PDB entry 5OX6 | X-ray diffraction, 1.99 A resolution | chain A

== Chain A ==
Molecule: Egl nine homolog 1
From: Homo sapiens
Notes: EC 1.14.11.29; fragment: catalytic domain
UniProtKB: Q9GZT9 (EGLN1_HUMAN); numbering as in UniProt (aligned over 181-426)
Chain sequence (252 residues; numbered 175 to 426; the number before each row is that of its first residue):
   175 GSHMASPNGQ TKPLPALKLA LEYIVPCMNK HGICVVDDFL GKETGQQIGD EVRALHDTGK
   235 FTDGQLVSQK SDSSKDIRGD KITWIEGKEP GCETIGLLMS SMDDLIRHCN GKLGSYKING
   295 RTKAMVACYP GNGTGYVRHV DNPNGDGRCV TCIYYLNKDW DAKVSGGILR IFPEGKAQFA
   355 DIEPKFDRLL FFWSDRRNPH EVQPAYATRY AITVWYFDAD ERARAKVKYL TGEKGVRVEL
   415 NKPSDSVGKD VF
Disordered / not traced: 175-187, 405-407, 413-426
Sequence notes: expression tag (175-180)
Ion coordination: Mn2+: H313, D315, H374 (together with Vadadustat)
Small-molecule neighbours: Vadadustat (A1Z): D254, I256, W258, M299, Y303, Y310, H313, D315, I327, Y329, L343, H374, V376, R383, A385, W389
Swiss-Prot annotation at these positions:
  - region: V241 to I251 (Beta(2)beta(3) 'finger-like' loop)
  - binding site (Fe cation): H313, D315, H374
  - binding site (2-oxoglutarate): R383
  - modified residue (S-nitrosocysteine): C201, C208, C302, C323, C326
  - natural variant: P317 (P317R: In ECYT3), R371 (R371H: In ECYT3)
  - mutagenesis: C201 (C201A: Little change in enzyme activity), C208 (C208A: Little change in enzyme activity), R252 (R252A: Reduced C-terminal ODD domain (CODD) hydroxylation of HIF1A), D254 (D254A/K: Reduced C-terminal ODD domain (CODD) hxdroxylation of HIF1A), C266 (C266A: Little change in enzyme activity), C283 (C283A: Little change in enzyme activity), C302 (C302A: Slight increase in enzyme activity), Y303 (Y303F: No effect), C323 (C323A: Little change in enzyme activity), C326 (C326A: Slight increase in enzyme activity), R383 (R383A: Reduces enzyme activity by 95%)
From the paper describing this entry:
  - Mn2+ coordination: D315, H374
  - binding site for Vadadustat: Y329, R383

== Summary ==
Chain A binds Vadadustat. H313, D315 and H374 form the Mn2+ site. From UniProt: 3 Fe cation-binding residues,
residue binding 2-oxoglutarate R383 and 11 mutagenesis sites. The paper reports a binding site for Vadadustat
at Y329 and R383; Mn2+ coordination by D315 and H374.
Chain A is Egl nine homolog 1 (Homo sapiens); the structure, HIF prolyl hydroxylase 2 (PHD2/ EGLN1) in complex
with Vadadustat, was determined by X-ray diffraction, deposited together with 5OP6, 5OP8, 5OPC and 5OX5.
